Entry 5FB4 (X-ray diffraction, 2.04 A resolution); this record covers chains A and B of the 3 polymer chains in the assembly.

== Chain A (and B) ==
Name: Distal tube protein
From: Bacillus phage phi29
Notes: chain B of this document is another copy of the same molecule, construct and numbering; everything in this record applies to it too
Reference sequence: P04331 (TUB9_BPPH2); numbering as in UniProt (aligned over 1-599)
Chain sequence (605 residues; each row starts with the number of its first residue):
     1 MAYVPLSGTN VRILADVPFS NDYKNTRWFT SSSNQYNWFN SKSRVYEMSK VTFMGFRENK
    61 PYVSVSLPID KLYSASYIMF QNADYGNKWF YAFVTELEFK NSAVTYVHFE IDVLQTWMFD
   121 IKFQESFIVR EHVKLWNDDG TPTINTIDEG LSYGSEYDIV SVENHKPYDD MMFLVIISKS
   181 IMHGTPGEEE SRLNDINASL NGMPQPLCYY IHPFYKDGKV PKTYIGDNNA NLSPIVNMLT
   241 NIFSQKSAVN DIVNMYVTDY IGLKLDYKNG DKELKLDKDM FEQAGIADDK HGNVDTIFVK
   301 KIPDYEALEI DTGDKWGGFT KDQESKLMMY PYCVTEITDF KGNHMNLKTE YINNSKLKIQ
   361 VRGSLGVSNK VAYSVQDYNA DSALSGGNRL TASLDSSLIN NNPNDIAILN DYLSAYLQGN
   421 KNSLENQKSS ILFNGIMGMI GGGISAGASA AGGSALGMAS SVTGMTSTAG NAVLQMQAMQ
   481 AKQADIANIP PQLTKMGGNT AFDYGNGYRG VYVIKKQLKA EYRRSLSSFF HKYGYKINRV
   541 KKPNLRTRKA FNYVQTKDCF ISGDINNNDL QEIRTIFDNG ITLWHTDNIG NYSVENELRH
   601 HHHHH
Unresolved in the structure: 1, 411-497, 600-605 (chain B: 1, 414-496, 600-605)
Differences from the reference sequence: expression tag (600-605)

== Chain A / chain B interface ==
Contacting residue pairs (114):
  Ala2(A) - Tyr73(B)  hydrogen bond (backbone-backbone)
  Tyr3(A) - Tyr73(B)  hydrogen bond (backbone-backbone)
  Tyr3(A) - Ala75(B)
  Tyr3(A) - Val94(B)  hydrogen bond (side chain-backbone)
  Tyr3(A) - Thr95(B)  hydrogen bond (side chain-backbone)
  Tyr3(A) - Glu96(B)  hydrogen bond (side chain-backbone)
  Tyr3(A) - Leu97(B)  hydrophobic
  Pro5(A) - Tyr73(B)
  Leu6(A) - Ile69(B)  hydrophobic
  Leu6(A) - Tyr73(B)
  Leu6(A) - Phe99(B)  hydrophobic
  Arg57(A) - Lys60(B)
  Arg57(A) - Glu98(B)  salt bridge
  Asp84(A) - Asp70(B)
  Tyr85(A) - Tyr73(B)  hydrophobic
  Gln124(A) - Gly590(B)
  Glu125(A) - Lys532(B)  hydrogen bond (backbone-side chain)
  Glu125(A) - Tyr592(B)
  Phe127(A) - Phe529(B)  hydrophobic
  Ile144(A) - Glu521(B)
  Asn145(A) - Glu521(B)
  Thr146(A) - Glu521(B)  hydrogen bond
  Thr146(A) - Tyr522(B)  hydrogen bond
  Ile147(A) - Glu521(B)
  Ile147(A) - Tyr522(B)
  Lys179(A) - Leu409(B)
  Ile196(A) - Thr240(B)
  Ile196(A) - Ser244(B)
  Ile196(A) - Leu409(B)  hydrophobic
  Asn197(A) - Thr240(B)
  Ala198(A) - Val236(B)
  Ala198(A) - Leu239(B)  hydrophobic
  Ala198(A) - Thr240(B)  hydrogen bond (backbone-side chain)
  Ser199(A) - Val236(B)
  Leu200(A) - Lys216(B)
  Leu200(A) - Asp217(B)
  Leu200(A) - Val236(B)  hydrophobic
  Asn201(A) - Ala501(B)
  Gly202(A) - Tyr504(B)
  Gly202(A) - Gly505(B)
  Met203(A) - Val257(B)  hydrophobic
  Met203(A) - Ile406(B)  hydrophobic
  Met203(A) - Thr500(B)
  Met203(A) - Tyr504(B)  hydrophobic
  Pro204(A) - Phe214(B)
  Pro204(A) - Ile235(B)  hydrophobic
  Pro204(A) - Leu239(B)
  Gln205(A) - Leu239(B)
  Pro206(A) - Phe243(B)  hydrophobic
  Pro206(A) - Ile406(B)
  Pro206(A) - Ala407(B)
  Pro206(A) - Leu409(B)
  Leu207(A) - Ala407(B)  hydrophobic
  Leu207(A) - Leu409(B)  hydrophobic
  Asp304(A) - Lys216(B)  salt bridge
  Tyr305(A) - Ala501(B)
  Tyr305(A) - Gly505(B)  hydrogen bond (backbone-backbone)
  Tyr305(A) - Asn506(B)
  Lys348(A) - Ser155(B)  hydrogen bond
  Lys348(A) - Glu156(B)  salt bridge
  Tyr351(A) - Glu156(B)
  Tyr351(A) - Lys519(B)
  Arg362(A) - Phe502(B)
  Arg362(A) - Asn506(B)
  Arg362(A) - Tyr508(B)  hydrogen bond
  Gly363(A) - Phe502(B)
  Gly363(A) - Asn506(B)  hydrogen bond (backbone-side chain)
  Ser364(A) - Phe502(B)
  Val367(A) - Gly498(B)
  Ser368(A) - Asn499(B)  hydrogen bond
  Asn369(A) - Asn499(B)
  Lys370(A) - Asn499(B)
  Lys370(A) - Phe502(B)
  Ala372(A) - Phe502(B)  hydrophobic
  Asn379(A) - Glu156(B)  hydrogen bond
  Asn379(A) - Tyr157(B)
  Asn379(A) - Asp158(B)
  Asn379(A) - Ile159(B)  hydrogen bond (backbone-backbone)
  Asn379(A) - Lys519(B)  hydrogen bond
  Asp381(A) - Ile159(B)  hydrogen bond (backbone-backbone)
  Asp381(A) - Val160(B)
  Leu384(A) - Ile159(B)
  Leu384(A) - Val160(B)
  Asn388(A) - Val162(B)
  Leu390(A) - Tyr508(B)  hydrogen bond (backbone-side chain)
  Thr391(A) - Val162(B)
  Thr391(A) - Phe340(B)
  Thr391(A) - Tyr508(B)  hydrogen bond (backbone-side chain)
  Thr391(A) - Tyr512(B)
  Ala392(A) - Val162(B)  hydrophobic
  Ala392(A) - Phe340(B)
  Leu394(A) - Phe340(B)
  Leu394(A) - Tyr508(B)
  Asp395(A) - Thr338(B)  hydrogen bond
  Asp395(A) - Phe340(B)
  Asn538(A) - Ser525(B)  hydrogen bond (backbone-side chain)
  Arg539(A) - Ser525(B)
  Arg539(A) - Ser528(B)
  Val540(A) - Ser528(B)  hydrogen bond (backbone-side chain)
  Val540(A) - Phe529(B)  hydrophobic
  Val540(A) - Lys532(B)
  Asp558(A) - Lys24(B)
  Asp558(A) - Lys532(B)
  Asp558(A) - Tyr533(B)  hydrogen bond
  Phe560(A) - Asn25(B)
  Phe560(A) - Gly590(B)
  Asn567(A) - Phe19(B)  hydrogen bond (side chain-backbone)
  Asn567(A) - Ser20(B)
  Asn568(A) - Thr95(B)
  Gln571(A) - Ser20(B)  hydrogen bond
  Gln571(A) - Asn21(B)  hydrogen bond
  Gln571(A) - Asp22(B)
  Arg574(A) - Ser20(B)
  Arg574(A) - Asp22(B)  salt bridge
Also at the interface, not in a pair above, chain A (66 interface residues in all): Phe56, Asn82, Ser126, Val253, Glu306, Gly366, Tyr378, Ala380, Asp564
Also at the interface, not in a pair above, chain B (73 interface residues in all): Asp16, His108, Ser161, Tyr215, Gly218, Glu336, Asn410, Leu413, Gly497, Asp503, Arg524, Ile589, Asn591, Ser593

== Overview ==
The interface between chain A and chain B involves 66 residues on one side and 73 on the other; the contacts
include 27 hydrogen bonds and 4 salt bridges. Polar contacts include Arg57(A)-Glu98(B), Asp304(A)-Lys216(B)
and Lys348(A)-Glu156(B).
Chain A and chain B are both Distal tube protein (Bacillus phage phi29); the structure, Crystal structure of
the bacteriophage phi29 tail knob protein gp9 truncation variant, was determined by X-ray diffraction (same
publication as 5FB5 and 5FEI).
